8DLM - chains B and E of the 4 polymer chains in the assembly; structure by electron microscopy, 2.89 A resolution.

[Chain B]
Protein: Spike glycoprotein
Source organism: Severe acute respiratory syndrome coronavirus 2
UniProtKB: P0DTC2 (SPIKE_SARS2); residue numbers follow UniProt; this construct covers 1-1208
Chain sequence (1288 residues; numbered 1 to 1288; the number before each row is that of its first residue):
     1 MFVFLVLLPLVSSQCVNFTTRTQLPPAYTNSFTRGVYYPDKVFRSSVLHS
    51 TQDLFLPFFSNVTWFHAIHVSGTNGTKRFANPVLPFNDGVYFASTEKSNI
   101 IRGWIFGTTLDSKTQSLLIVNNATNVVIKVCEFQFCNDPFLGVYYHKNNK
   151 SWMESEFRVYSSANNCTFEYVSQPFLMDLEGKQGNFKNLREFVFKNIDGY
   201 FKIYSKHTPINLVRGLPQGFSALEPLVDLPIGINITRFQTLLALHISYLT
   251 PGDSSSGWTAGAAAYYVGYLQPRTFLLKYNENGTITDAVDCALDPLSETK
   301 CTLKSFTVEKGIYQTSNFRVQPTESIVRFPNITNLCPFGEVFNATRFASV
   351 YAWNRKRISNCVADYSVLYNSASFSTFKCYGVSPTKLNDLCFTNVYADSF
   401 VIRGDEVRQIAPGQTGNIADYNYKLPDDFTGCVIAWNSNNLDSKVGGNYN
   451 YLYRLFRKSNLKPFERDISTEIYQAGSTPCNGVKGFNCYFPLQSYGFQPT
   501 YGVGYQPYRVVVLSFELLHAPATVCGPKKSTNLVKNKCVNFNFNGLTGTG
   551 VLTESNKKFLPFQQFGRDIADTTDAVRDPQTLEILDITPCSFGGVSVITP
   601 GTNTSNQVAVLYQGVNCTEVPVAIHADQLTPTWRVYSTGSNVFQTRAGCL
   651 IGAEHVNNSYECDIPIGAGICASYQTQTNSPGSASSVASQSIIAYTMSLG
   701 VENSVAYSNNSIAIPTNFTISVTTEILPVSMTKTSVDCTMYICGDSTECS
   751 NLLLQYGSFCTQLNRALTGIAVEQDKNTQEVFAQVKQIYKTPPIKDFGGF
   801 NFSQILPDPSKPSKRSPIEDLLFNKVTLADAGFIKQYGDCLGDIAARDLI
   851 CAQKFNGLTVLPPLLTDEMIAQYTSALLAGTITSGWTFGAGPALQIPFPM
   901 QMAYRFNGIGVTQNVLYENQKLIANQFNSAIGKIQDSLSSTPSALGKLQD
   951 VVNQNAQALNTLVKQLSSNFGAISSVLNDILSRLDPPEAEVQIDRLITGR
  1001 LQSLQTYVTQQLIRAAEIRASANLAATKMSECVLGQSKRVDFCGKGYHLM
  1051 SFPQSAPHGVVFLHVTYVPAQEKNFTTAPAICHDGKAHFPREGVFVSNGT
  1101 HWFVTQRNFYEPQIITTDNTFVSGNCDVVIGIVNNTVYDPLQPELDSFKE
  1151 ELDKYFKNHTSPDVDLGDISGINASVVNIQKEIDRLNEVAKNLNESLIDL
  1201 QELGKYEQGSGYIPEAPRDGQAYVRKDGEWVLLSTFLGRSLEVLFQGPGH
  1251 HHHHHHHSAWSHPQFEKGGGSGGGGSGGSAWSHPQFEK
Not modelled in the structure: 1-13, 70-76, 146-152, 177-184, 242-256, 621-640, 676-690, 828-855, 1148-1288
Sequence notes: variant Phe18 (Leu in P0DTC2), Ala80 (Asp in P0DTC2), Gly215 (Asp in P0DTC2), Ile246 (Arg in P0DTC2), Asn417 (Lys in P0DTC2), Lys484 (Glu in P0DTC2), Tyr501 (Asn in P0DTC2), Gly614 (Asp in P0DTC2), Val701 (Ala in P0DTC2); engineered mutation Gly682 (Arg in P0DTC2), Ser683 (Arg in P0DTC2), Ser685 (Arg in P0DTC2), Pro817 (Phe in P0DTC2), Pro892 (Ala in P0DTC2), Pro899 (Ala in P0DTC2), Pro942 (Ala in P0DTC2), Pro986 (Lys in P0DTC2), Pro987 (Val in P0DTC2); expression tag (1209-1288)
UniProt features mapped onto this chain:
  - region: Asn280 to Cys301 (Putative superantigen), Arg403 to Asp405 (Integrin-binding motif), Asn448 to Phe456 (Immunodominant HLA epitope recognized by the CD8+), Pro681, Ala684 (Putative superantigen), Ser816 to Tyr837 (Fusion peptide 1), Lys835 to Phe855 (Fusion peptide 2), Asp1163 to Glu1202 (Heptad repeat 2)
  - site: Arg815, Ser816 (Cleavage)
  - glycosylation: Asn17 (N-linked (GlcNAc...) (complex) asparagine), Asn61 (N-linked (GlcNAc...) (hybrid) asparagine), Asn74 (N-linked (GlcNAc...) (complex) asparagine), Asn122 (N-linked (GlcNAc...) (hybrid) asparagine), Asn149 (N-linked (GlcNAc...) (complex) asparagine), Asn165 (N-linked (GlcNAc...) (complex) asparagine), Asn234 (N-linked (GlcNAc...) (high mannose) asparagine), Asn282 (N-linked (GlcNAc...) (complex) asparagine), Thr323 (O-linked (GalNAc) threonine), Ser325 (O-linked (HexNAc...) serine), Asn331 (N-linked (GlcNAc...) (complex) asparagine), Asn343 (N-linked (GlcNAc...) (complex) asparagine), Asn603 (N-linked (GlcNAc...) (hybrid) asparagine), Asn616 (N-linked (GlcNAc...) (complex) asparagine), Asn657 (N-linked (GlcNAc...) (complex) asparagine), Thr676 (O-linked (GlcNAc...) threonine), Thr678 (O-linked (GlcNAc...) threonine), Asn709 (N-linked (GlcNAc...) (high mannose) asparagine), Asn717 (N-linked (GlcNAc...) (hybrid) asparagine), Asn801 (N-linked (GlcNAc...) (hybrid) asparagine) and 6 more in UniProt
  - natural variant: Leu5 (L5F: In strain: Iota/B.1.526), Ser13 (S13I: In strain: Epsilon/B.1.427/B.1.429), Phe18 (L18F: In strain: Beta/B.1.351, Gamma/P.1 and 1 more; this construct carries the variant), Thr19 (T19I: In strain: Omicron/BQ.1.1, Omicron/XBB.1.5 and 1 more; T19R: In strain: Delta/B.1.617.2, Omicron/BA.2 and 4 more), Thr20 (T20N: In strain: Gamma/P.1), Leu24 to Ala27 (sequence variant, change not given here; In strain: Omicron/BA.2, Omicron/BA.2.12.1 and 6 more), Pro26 (P26S: In strain: Gamma/P.1), Gln52 (Q52H: In strain: Omicron/EG.5.1), Ala67 (A67V: In strain: Eta/B.1.525, Omicron/BA.1), His69 to Val70 (deletion: In strain: Alpha/B.1.1.7, Eta/B.1.525 and 5 more), Gly75 (G75V: In strain: Lambda/C.37), Thr76 (T76I: In strain: Lambda/C.37), 81 further natural variant entries in UniProt
  - mutagenesis: His69 to Val70 (Increased incorporation of cleaved spike into virions), Asn121 (N121Q: Partial loss of biliverdin affinity), Arg190 (R190K: Partial loss of biliverdin affinity), Asn234 (N234Q: Increased resistance to neutralizing antibodies), Asn331 (N331Q: Reduced viral infectivity), Asn343 (N343Q: Reduced viral infectivity), Leu452 (L452R: Increased resistance to neutralizing antibodies. Decreases HLA binding to NF9 epitope. Increased binding affinity to human ACE2), Tyr453 (Y453F: Decreased HLA binding to NF9 epitope. Increased binding affinity to human ACE2), Ala475 (A475V: Increased resistance to neutralizing antibodies), Val483 (V483A: Increased resistance to neutralizing antibodies), Phe490 (F490L: Increased resistance to neutralizing antibodies and human covalescent sera neutralization), Gln493 (Q493N: Reduced host ACE2-binding affinity in vitro; Q493Y: Reduced host ACE2-binding affinity in vitro), 9 further mutagenesis entries in UniProt
Disulfide bonds: Cys15-Cys136, Cys131-Cys166, Cys291-Cys301, Cys336-Cys361, Cys379-Cys432, Cys391-Cys525, Cys480-Cys488, Cys538-Cys590, Cys617-Cys649, Cys662-Cys671, Cys738-Cys760, Cys743-Cys749, Cys1032-Cys1043, Cys1082-Cys1126
Glycans and other covalent adducts: N-acetylglucosamine (NAG) linked to Asn17, Asn61, Asn122, Asn165, Asn234, Asn282, Asn331, Asn343, Asn709, Asn717, Asn801, Asn1074, Asn1098, Asn1134

[Chain E]
Protein: Processed angiotensin-converting enzyme 2
Source organism: Homo sapiens
Notes: EC 3.4.17.23
UniProtKB: Q9BYF1 (ACE2_HUMAN); numbering as in UniProt (aligned over 18-615)
Chain sequence (606 residues; row label = number of the first residue in the row):
    18 QSTIEEQAKTFLDKFNHEAEDLFYQSSLASWNYNTNITEENVQNMNNAGD
    68 KWSAFLKEQSTLAQMYPLQEIQNLTVKLQLQALQQNGSSVLSEDKSKRLN
   118 TILNTMSTIYSTGKVCNPDNPQECLLLEPGLNEIMANSLDYNERLWAWES
   168 WRSEVGKQLRPLYEEYVVLKNEMARANHYEDYGDYWRGDYEVNGVDGYDY
   218 SRGQLIEDVEHTFEEIKPLYEHLHAYVRAKLMNAYPSYISPIGCLPAHLL
   268 GDMWGRFWTNLYSLTVPFGQKPNIDVTDAMVDQAWDAQRIFKEAEKFFVS
   318 VGLPNMTQGFWENSMLTDPGNVQKAVCHPTAWDLGKGDFRILMCTKVTMD
   368 DFLTAHHEMGHIQYDMAYAAQPFLLRNGANEGFHEAVGEIMSLSAATPKH
   418 LKSIGLLSPDFQEDNETEINFLLKQALTIVGTLPFTYMLEKWRWMVFKGE
   468 IPKDQWMKKWWEMKREIVGVVEPVPHDETYCDPASLFHVSNDYSFIRYYT
   518 RTLYQFQFQEALCQAAKHEGPLHKCDISNSTEAGQKLFNMLRLGKSEPWT
   568 LALENVVGAKNMNVRPLLNYFEPLFTWLKDQNKNSFVGWSTDWSPYADHH
   618 HHHHHH
Not modelled in the structure: 18, 615-623
Sequence notes: expression tag (616-623)
UniProt features mapped onto this chain:
  - region (Interaction with SARS-CoV spike glycoprotein): Asp30 to Tyr41, Met82 to Pro84, Lys353 to Arg357
  - active site: Glu375 (Proton acceptor), His505 (Proton donor)
  - binding site (chloride): Arg169, Trp477, Lys481
  - binding site (substrate): Arg273, His345, Pro346, Tyr515
  - binding site (Zn(2+)): His374, His378, Glu402
  - glycosylation (N-linked (GlcNAc...) asparagine): Asn53, Asn90, Asn103, Asn322, Asn432, Asn546
  - mutagenesis: Ser19 (S19P: Increases slightly the interaction with RBD domain of SARS-CoV-2 spike protein), Gln24 to Lys26 (Slightly inhibits interaction with SARS-CoV spike glycoprotein), Gln24 (Q24T: Increases slightly the interaction with RBD domain of SARS-CoV-2 spike protein), Ala25 (A25V: Increases slightly the interaction with RBD domain of SARS-CoV-2 spike protein), Thr27 (T27Y: Increases slightly the interaction with RBD domain of SARS-CoV-2 spike protein. In sACE2.v2.2; increases interaction with RBD domain of SARS-CoV-2 spike protein ...), Leu29 (L29F: Increases slightly the interaction with RBD domain of SARS-CoV-2 spike protein), Lys31 (K31D: Abolishes interaction with SARS-CoV spike glycoprotein; K31Y: Increases slightly the interaction with RBD domain of SARS-CoV-2 spike protein), Asn33 (N33D: Increases slightly the interaction with RBD domain of SARS-CoV-2 spike protein), His34 (H34A: Increases slightly the interaction with RBD domain of SARS-CoV-2 spike protein), Glu37 (E37A: No effect on interaction with SARS-CoV spike glycoprotein), Asp38 (D38A: No effect on interaction with SARS-CoV spike glycoprotein), Leu39 (L39R: Increases slightly the interaction with RBD domain of SARS-CoV-2 spike protein), 48 further mutagenesis entries in UniProt
Disulfide bonds: Cys133-Cys141, Cys530-Cys542
Glycans and other covalent adducts: N-acetylglucosamine (NAG) linked to Asn53, Asn90, Asn103, Asn322, Asn432, Asn546

[Interface between chain B and chain E]
Residue-residue contacts - 32 pairs, chain B then chain E:
  Tyr449(B) - Asp38(E)
  Tyr453(B) - His34(E)  hydrogen bond
  Phe456(B) - Thr27(E)
  Ala475(B) - Ser19(E)  hydrogen bond (backbone-backbone)
  Ala475(B) - Gln24(E)
  Ala475(B) - Thr27(E)
  Gly476(B) - Gln24(E)
  Phe486(B) - Met82(E)  hydrophobic
  Phe486(B) - Tyr83(E)
  Asn487(B) - Gln24(E)  hydrogen bond
  Asn487(B) - Tyr83(E)  hydrogen bond
  Tyr489(B) - Thr27(E)
  Tyr489(B) - Phe28(E)
  Tyr489(B) - Tyr83(E)  hydrogen bond
  Gln493(B) - Lys31(E)
  Gln493(B) - His34(E)  hydrogen bond
  Ser494(B) - His34(E)
  Gly496(B) - Asp38(E)
  Gln498(B) - Tyr41(E)
  Gln498(B) - Gln42(E)
  Gln498(B) - Leu45(E)
  Thr500(B) - Tyr41(E)  hydrogen bond
  Thr500(B) - Asn330(E)
  Thr500(B) - Asp355(E)
  Thr500(B) - Arg357(E)
  Tyr501(B) - Tyr41(E)
  Tyr501(B) - Lys353(E)
  Gly502(B) - Lys353(E)  hydrogen bond (backbone-backbone)
  Gly502(B) - Gly354(E)
  Tyr505(B) - Glu37(E)  hydrogen bond
  Tyr505(B) - Lys353(E)
  Tyr505(B) - Arg393(E)
Other interface residues (no listed pair), chain B (19 interface residues in all): Gly446, Leu455, Ser477
Other interface residues (no listed pair), chain E (21 interface residues in all): Asp30, Leu79

[Summary]
19 residues of chain B and 21 residues of chain E are in contact, with 9 hydrogen bonds. Among the polar pairs
are Tyr453(B)-His34(E), Asn487(B)-Gln24(E) and Asn487(B)-Tyr83(E). Covalently linked N-acetylglucosamine: at
Asn17(B), Asn61(B), Asn122(B), Asn165(B), Asn234(B) and Asn282(B) and 8 more.
Here chain B is Spike glycoprotein (Severe acute respiratory syndrome coronavirus 2) and chain E is Processed
angiotensin-converting enzyme 2 (Homo sapiens). Entry 8DLM (Cryo-EM structure of SARS-CoV-2 Beta (B.1.351)
spike protein in complex with human ACE2) was determined by electron microscopy (same publication as 8DLJ,
8DLK, 8DLN, 8DLP, 8DLQ, 8DLS and 6 further entries).
